PDB entry 7BNO | electron microscopy, 4.20 A resolution (low resolution: residue-level contacts below are approximate; hydrogen-bond / salt-bridge calls are withheld) | chains A and B of the 3 polymer chains in the assembly

[Chain A (and B)]
Molecule: Spike glycoprotein
From: Severe acute respiratory syndrome coronavirus 2
Notes: chain B of this document is another copy of the same molecule, construct and numbering; everything in this record applies to it too
UniProt: P0DTC2 (SPIKE_SARS2); residue numbers follow UniProt; this construct covers 1-1146
Chain sequence (1177 residues; row label = number of the first residue in the row; numbers below 1 keep their minus sign (Met-30 is residue -30)):
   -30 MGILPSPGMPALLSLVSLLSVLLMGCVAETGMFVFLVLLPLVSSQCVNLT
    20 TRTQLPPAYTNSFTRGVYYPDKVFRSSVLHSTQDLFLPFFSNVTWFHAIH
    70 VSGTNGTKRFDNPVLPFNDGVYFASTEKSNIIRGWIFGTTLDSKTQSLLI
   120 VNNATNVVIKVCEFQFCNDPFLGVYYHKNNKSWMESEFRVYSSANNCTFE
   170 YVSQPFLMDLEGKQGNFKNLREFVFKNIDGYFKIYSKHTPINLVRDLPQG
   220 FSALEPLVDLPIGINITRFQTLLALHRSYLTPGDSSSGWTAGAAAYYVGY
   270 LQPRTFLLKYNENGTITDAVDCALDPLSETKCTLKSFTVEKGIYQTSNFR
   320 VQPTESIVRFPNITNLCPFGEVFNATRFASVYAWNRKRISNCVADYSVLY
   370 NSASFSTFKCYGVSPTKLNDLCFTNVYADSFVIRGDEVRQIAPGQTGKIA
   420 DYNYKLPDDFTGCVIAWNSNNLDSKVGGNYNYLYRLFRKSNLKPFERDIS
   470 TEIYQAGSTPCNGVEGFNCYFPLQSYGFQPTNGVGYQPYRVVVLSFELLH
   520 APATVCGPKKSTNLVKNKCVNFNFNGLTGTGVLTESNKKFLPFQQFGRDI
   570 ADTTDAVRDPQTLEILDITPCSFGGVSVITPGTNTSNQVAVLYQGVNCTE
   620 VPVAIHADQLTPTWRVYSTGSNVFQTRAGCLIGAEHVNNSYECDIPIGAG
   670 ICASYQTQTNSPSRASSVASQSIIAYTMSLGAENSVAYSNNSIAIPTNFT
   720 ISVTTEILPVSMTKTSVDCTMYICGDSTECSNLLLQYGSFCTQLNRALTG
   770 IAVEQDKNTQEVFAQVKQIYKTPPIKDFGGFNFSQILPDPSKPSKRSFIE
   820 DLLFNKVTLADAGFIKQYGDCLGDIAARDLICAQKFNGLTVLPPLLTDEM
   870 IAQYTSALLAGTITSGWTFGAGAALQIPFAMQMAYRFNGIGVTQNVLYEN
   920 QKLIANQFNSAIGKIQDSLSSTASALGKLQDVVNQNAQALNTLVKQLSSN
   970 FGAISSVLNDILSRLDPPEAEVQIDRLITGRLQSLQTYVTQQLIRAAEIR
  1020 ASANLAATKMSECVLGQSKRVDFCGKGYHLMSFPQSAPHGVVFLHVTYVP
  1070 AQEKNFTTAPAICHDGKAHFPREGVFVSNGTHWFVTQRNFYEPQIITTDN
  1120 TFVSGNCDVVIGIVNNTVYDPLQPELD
Not modelled in the structure: -30 to 13, 71-75, 618-640, 677-688, 828-851, 941-943 (chain B: -30 to 13, 71-75, 618-640, 677-688, 828-852, 941-943)
Disulfides: Cys15-Cys136, Cys131-Cys166, Cys291-Cys301, Cys336-Cys361, Cys379-Cys432, Cys391-Cys525, Cys480-Cys488, Cys538-Cys590, Cys617-Cys649, Cys662-Cys671, Cys738-Cys760, Cys743-Cys749, Cys1032-Cys1043, Cys1082-Cys1126
Glycans and other covalent adducts: N-acetylglucosamine (NAG) linked to Asn61, Asn165, Asn234, Asn282, Asn331, Asn603, Asn616, Asn709, Asn717, Asn801, Asn1074, Asn1134
Construct notes: initiating methionine (-30); expression tag (-29 to 0); conflict Gly614 (Asp in P0DTC2), Ser682 (Arg in P0DTC2), Ser685 (Arg in P0DTC2), Pro986 (Lys in P0DTC2), Pro987 (Val in P0DTC2)

[Chain A / chain B interface]
Contacting residue pairs (86; chain A residue first):
  Asn317(A) with Asp737(B)
  Arg319(A) with Met740(B); Gly744(B); Asp745(B)
  Arg357(A) with Cys166(B)
  Pro521(A) with Tyr200(B); Pro230(B); Gly232(B)
  Thr547(A) with Asn978(B)
  Lys558(A) with Phe43(B)
  Phe559(A) with Phe43(B)
  Leu560(A) with Tyr38(B); Gly283(B)
  Gln563(A) with Lys41(B); Val42(B); Phe43(B)
  Gln564(A) with Lys41(B)
  Phe565(A) with Phe43(B)
  Gly566(A) with Phe43(B)
  Arg567(A) with Val42(B); Phe43(B)
  Asp568(A) with Gln853(B)
  Ile569(A) with Val47(B); Lys964(B)
  Ala570(A) with Gln853(B); Val963(B)
  Thr572(A) with Gln853(B)
  Phe592(A) with Phe855(B); Asn856(B); Gly857(B)
  Pro665(A) with Leu864(B)
  Ala668(A) with Pro863(B); Leu864(B)
  Gly669(A) with Leu864(B); Met869(B)
  Leu699(A) with Ile788(B); Tyr873(B)
  Gly700(A) with Lys786(B)
  Ala701(A) with Lys786(B); Gln787(B); Ile788(B)
  Glu702(A) with Ile788(B); Lys790(B)
  Asn703(A) with Ile788(B); Tyr789(B); Lys790(B)
  Ser704(A) with Lys790(B)
  Val705(A) with Gln895(B)
  Ala706(A) with Gln895(B)
  Tyr707(A) with Pro792(B); Asp796(B); Phe797(B)
  Ser711(A) with Gln895(B); Pro897(B)
  Ile712(A) with Gln895(B); Ile896(B)
  Ala713(A) with Leu894(B); Gln895(B)
  Pro715(A) with Leu894(B)
  Gln957(A) with Arg765(B)
  Thr961(A) with Gln762(B)
  Gln965(A) with Ser758(B)
  Ser968(A) with Gln755(B)
  Asn969(A) with Gln755(B)
  Phe970(A) with Gln755(B); Tyr756(B)
  Gly971(A) with Gln755(B)
  Gln1002(A) with Phe759(B)
  Thr1006(A) with Gln1005(B)
  Ile1013(A) with Ile1013(B)
  Arg1039(A) with Glu1031(B)
  Val1040(A) with Ser1030(B)
  Gly1046(A) with Ala890(B)
  Tyr1047(A) with Trp886(B)
  Pro1079(A) with Met900(B); Tyr917(B)
  Phe1089(A) with Asn914(B)
  Pro1090(A) with Gln913(B)
  Val1094(A) with Tyr904(B)
  Arg1107(A) with Tyr904(B); Asn907(B)
  Ser1123(A) with Asn914(B)
  Val1128(A) with Tyr917(B); Glu918(B)
  Ile1130(A) with Gln920(B)
  Leu1141(A) with Glu1144(B)
Other interface residues (no listed pair), chain A (77 interface residues in all): Asn360, Ala520, Lys557, Phe562, Asp571, Pro589, Ala647, Gly667, Ser708, Asn709, Asn710, Ala972, Ser1003, Gln1010, Lys1045, Val1068, Glu1072, Thr1077, Phe1121, Glu1144
Other interface residues (no listed pair), chain B (75 interface residues in all): Asp40, Phe168, Glu224, Pro225, Ile231, Thr739, Pro862, Thr866, Gln872, Thr883, Thr887, Gly889, Gly891, Phe898, Leu1012, Gly1035, Arg1039

[Overview]
The interface between chain A and chain B involves 77 residues on one side and 75 on the other. Covalently
linked N-acetylglucosamine: at Asn61(A), Asn165(A), Asn234(A), Asn282(A), Asn331(A) and Asn603(A) and 6 more.
Both chains are Spike glycoprotein (Severe acute respiratory syndrome coronavirus 2). Entry 7BNO (Open
conformation of D614G SARS-CoV-2 spike with 2 Erect RBDs) was determined by electron microscopy (same
publication as 7BNM and 7BNN).
